Entry 6K1F (X-ray diffraction, 2.50 A resolution); this record covers chains B and F of the 6 polymer chains in the assembly.

# Chain B (and F)
Protein: L-fucose isomerase
From: Raoultella planticola
Notes: EC 5.3.1.25; chain F of this document is another copy of the same molecule, construct and numbering; everything in this record applies to it too
UniProt: A0A377T0E7 (A0A377T0E7_RAOPL); residue numbers follow UniProt; this construct covers 1-591
Amino-acid sequence (612 residues; each row starts with the number of its first residue; numbers below 1 keep their minus sign (Met-20 is residue -20)):
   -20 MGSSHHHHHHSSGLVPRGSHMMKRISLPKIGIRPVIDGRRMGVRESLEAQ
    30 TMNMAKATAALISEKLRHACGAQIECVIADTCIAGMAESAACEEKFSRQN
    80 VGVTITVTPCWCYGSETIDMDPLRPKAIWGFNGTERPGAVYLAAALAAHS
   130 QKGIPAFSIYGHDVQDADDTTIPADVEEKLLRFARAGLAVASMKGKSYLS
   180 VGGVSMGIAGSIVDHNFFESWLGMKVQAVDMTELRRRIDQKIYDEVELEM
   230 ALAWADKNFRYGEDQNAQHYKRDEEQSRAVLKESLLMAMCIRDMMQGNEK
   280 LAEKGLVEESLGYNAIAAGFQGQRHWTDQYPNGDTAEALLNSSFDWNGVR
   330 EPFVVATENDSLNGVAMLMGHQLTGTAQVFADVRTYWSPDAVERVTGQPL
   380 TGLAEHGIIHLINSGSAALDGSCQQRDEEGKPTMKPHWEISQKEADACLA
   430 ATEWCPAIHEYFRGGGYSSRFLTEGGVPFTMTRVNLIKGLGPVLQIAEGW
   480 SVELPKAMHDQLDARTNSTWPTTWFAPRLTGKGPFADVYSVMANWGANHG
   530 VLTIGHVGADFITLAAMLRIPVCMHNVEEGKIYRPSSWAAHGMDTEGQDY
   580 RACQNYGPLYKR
Unresolved in the structure: -20 to 4
Sequence notes: initiating methionine (-20); expression tag (-19 to 0)
Bound ions: Mn2+: Glu337, Asp361, His528
What the authors report for this chain:
  - catalytic residues: Glu337, Asp361 (proposed by the authors, not directly observed)

# How chain B and chain F interact
Pairs across the interface (48):
  Ser5(B) - Glu73(F)
  Gly17(B) - Glu287(F)
  Arg18(B) - Glu287(F)
  Arg19(B) - Val286(F)
  Met65(B) - Ser176(F)  hydrogen bond
  Met65(B) - Lys204(F)
  Met65(B) - Val205(F)
  Met65(B) - Gln206(F)
  Met65(B) - Tyr292(F)
  Ala66(B) - Leu290(F)  hydrophobic
  Ala66(B) - Gly291(F)
  Glu67(B) - Leu290(F)
  Ser68(B) - Lys204(F)
  Ala69(B) - Asn293(F)
  Glu73(B) - Ser5(F)  hydrogen bond (side chain-backbone)
  Ser76(B) - Ser76(F)
  Ser76(B) - Asn79(F)
  Arg77(B) - Ser5(F)  hydrogen bond
  Arg77(B) - Arg77(F)
  Glu95(B) - Gln206(F)  hydrogen bond
  Met99(B) - Glu198(F)
  Met99(B) - Lys204(F)
  Pro101(B) - Tyr589(F)
  Leu102(B) - Leu102(F)  hydrophobic
  Lys131(B) - His194(F)
  Lys131(B) - Glu198(F)  salt bridge
  Lys131(B) - Lys590(F)  hydrogen bond (backbone-side chain)
  Ser176(B) - Met65(F)  hydrogen bond
  His194(B) - Lys131(F)
  Glu198(B) - Met99(F)
  Glu198(B) - Lys131(F)  salt bridge
  Lys204(B) - Met65(F)
  Lys204(B) - Ser68(F)
  Lys204(B) - Met99(F)
  Val205(B) - Met65(F)
  Gln206(B) - Met65(F)
  Gln206(B) - Glu95(F)  hydrogen bond
  Val286(B) - Arg19(F)
  Glu287(B) - Gly17(F)
  Glu287(B) - Arg18(F)
  Glu287(B) - Arg19(F)
  Leu290(B) - Ala66(F)
  Leu290(B) - Glu67(F)
  Gly291(B) - Ala66(F)
  Asn293(B) - Ala69(F)
  Tyr589(B) - Pro101(F)
  Lys590(B) - Met99(F)
  Lys590(B) - Lys131(F)  hydrogen bond (side chain-backbone)
Interface residues without a listed pair, chain B (34 interface residues in all): Tyr92, Ile133, Tyr292, Asn584
Interface residues without a listed pair, chain F (35 interface residues in all): Ile97, Ile133, Arg591

# Overview
Chain B and chain F form an interface of 34 and 35 residues respectively; the contacts include 8 hydrogen
bonds and 2 salt bridges. Polar pairs include Lys131(B)-Glu198(F), Met65(B)-Ser176(F) and Glu73(B)-Ser5(F).
Glu337(B), Asp361(B) and His528(B) form the Mn2+ site. From the paper: catalytic residues Glu337(B) and
Asp361(B).
Chain B and chain F are both L-fucose isomerase (Raoultella planticola); the structure, Crystal structure of
the L-fucose isomerase from Raoultella sp, was determined by X-ray diffraction together with 6K1G from the
same study.
